Entry 1PH6 (X-ray diffraction, 2.10 A resolution); this record covers chains A and B of the 5 polymer chains in the assembly.

Chain A:
Molecule: Telomere-binding protein alpha subunit
Source organism: Sterkiella nova
UniProt: P29549 (TEBA_OXYNO); residue numbers follow UniProt; this construct covers 35-495
Sequence (461 residues; each row starts with the number of its first residue):
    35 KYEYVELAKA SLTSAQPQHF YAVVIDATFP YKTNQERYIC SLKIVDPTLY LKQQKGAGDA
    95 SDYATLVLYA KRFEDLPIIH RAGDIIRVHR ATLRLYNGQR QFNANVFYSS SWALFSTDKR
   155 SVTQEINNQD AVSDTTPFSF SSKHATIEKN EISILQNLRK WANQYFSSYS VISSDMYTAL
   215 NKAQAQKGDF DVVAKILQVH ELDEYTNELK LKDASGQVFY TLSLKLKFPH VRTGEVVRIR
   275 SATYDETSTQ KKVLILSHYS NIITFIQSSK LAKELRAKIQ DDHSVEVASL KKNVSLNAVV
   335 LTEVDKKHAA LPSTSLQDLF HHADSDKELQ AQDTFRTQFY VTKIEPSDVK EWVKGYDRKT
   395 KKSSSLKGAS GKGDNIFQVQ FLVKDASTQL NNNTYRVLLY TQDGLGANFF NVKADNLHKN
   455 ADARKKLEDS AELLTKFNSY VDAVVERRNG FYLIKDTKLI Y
Disordered / not traced: 88-92, 402-405
UniProt features mapped onto this chain:
  - natural variant: Ala311 (A311S: In S version), Asp456 (D456E: In S version)
From the paper describing this entry:
  - binding site for the 11-nt DNA strand: Thr240

Chain B:
Molecule: Telomere-binding protein beta subunit
Source organism: Sterkiella nova
UniProt: P16458 (TEBB_OXYNO); residues 8-224 here = UniProt positions 8-224
Sequence (217 residues; each row starts with the number of its first residue):
     8 PQQQSAFKQL YTELFNNEGD FSKVSSNLKK PLKCYVKESY PHFLVTDGYF FVAPYFTKEA
    68 VNEFHAKFPN VNIVDLTDKV IVINNWSLEL RRVNSAEVFT SYANLEARLI VHSFKPNLQE
   128 RLNPTRYPVN LFRDDEFKTT IQHFRHTALQ AAINKTVKGD NLVDISKVAD AAGKKGKVDA
   188 GIVKASASKG DEFSDFSFKE GNTATLKIAD IFVQEKG
UniProt features mapped onto this chain:
  - natural variant: Ala110 (A110S: In MAC-41S)
From the paper describing this entry:
  - binding site for the 11-nt DNA strand: Lys145

How chain A and chain B interact:
Residue-residue contacts (120):
  Leu236(A) - Lys145(B)
  Leu236(A) - Gln149(B)
  Asp237(A) - Tyr109(B)  hydrogen bond
  Asp237(A) - Lys145(B)  salt bridge
  Thr240(A) - Lys145(B)  hydrogen bond
  Glu242(A) - Asp142(B)
  Leu256(A) - Arg140(B)
  Leu256(A) - Asp142(B)
  Asp279(A) - Arg133(B)  salt bridge
  Asp279(A) - Asp141(B)
  Glu280(A) - Gln11(B)
  Thr281(A) - Gln10(B)
  Thr281(A) - Lys15(B)  hydrogen bond (backbone-side chain)
  Thr281(A) - Tyr56(B)
  Thr281(A) - Phe57(B)
  Thr281(A) - Arg133(B)
  Thr281(A) - Glu143(B)
  Ser282(A) - Lys15(B)
  Ser282(A) - Glu143(B)
  Thr283(A) - Pro8(B)
  Thr283(A) - Gln9(B)
  Thr283(A) - Glu143(B)  hydrogen bond (backbone-side chain)
  Gln284(A) - Glu143(B)  hydrogen bond (backbone-side chain)
  Lys285(A) - Asp142(B)  salt bridge
  Lys285(A) - Glu143(B)  hydrogen bond (backbone-side chain)
  Ile289(A) - Arg133(B)
  Val328(A) - His150(B)
  Leu330(A) - Glu143(B)
  Leu330(A) - Thr146(B)
  Leu353(A) - Val185(B)
  Phe354(A) - Val185(B)
  Phe354(A) - Asp186(B)
  Phe354(A) - Ile189(B)
  His355(A) - Ile189(B)
  Ala357(A) - Val185(B)  hydrophobic
  Asp358(A) - Lys184(B)
  Asp358(A) - Val185(B)  hydrogen bond (side chain-backbone)
  Tyr374(A) - His153(B)
  Tyr374(A) - Leu156(B)
  Thr376(A) - Gln157(B)  hydrogen bond (backbone-side chain)
  Thr376(A) - Ile160(B)
  Lys377(A) - Ile160(B)
  Lys377(A) - Asn161(B)  hydrogen bond
  Lys377(A) - Val164(B)
  Glu379(A) - Val164(B)
  Glu379(A) - Asp167(B)
  Glu379(A) - Leu169(B)
  Pro380(A) - Asp167(B)
  Pro380(A) - Leu169(B)
  Ser381(A) - Asp167(B)  hydrogen bond (backbone-side chain)
  Lys388(A) - Leu169(B)
  Tyr390(A) - Ile172(B)  hydrophobic
  Tyr390(A) - Ala176(B)
  Lys395(A) - Ile172(B)
  Lys395(A) - Ser173(B)
  Lys395(A) - Asp177(B)
  Ile410(A) - Ile172(B)  hydrophobic
  Gln412(A) - Val170(B)
  Gln414(A) - Asn168(B)  hydrogen bond (side chain-backbone)
  Gln414(A) - Leu169(B)
  Gln414(A) - Val170(B)  hydrogen bond (side chain-backbone)
  Leu416(A) - Val164(B)  hydrophobic
  Lys418(A) - Leu156(B)
  Gln423(A) - Tyr109(B)
  Gln423(A) - Gln149(B)
  Gln423(A) - Arg152(B)
  Leu424(A) - Asn111(B)
  Leu424(A) - Arg152(B)
  Leu424(A) - Glu199(B)
  Leu424(A) - Phe200(B)  hydrogen bond (backbone-backbone)
  Asn425(A) - Asp198(B)
  Asn425(A) - Phe200(B)
  Asn426(A) - Lys191(B)
  Asn426(A) - Ala192(B)  hydrogen bond (backbone-backbone)
  Asn426(A) - Ser193(B)  hydrogen bond
  Asn426(A) - Ser195(B)  hydrogen bond
  Asn426(A) - Asp198(B)  hydrogen bond (backbone-backbone)
  Asn426(A) - Glu199(B)
  Asn426(A) - Phe200(B)
  Asn427(A) - Ile189(B)
  Asn427(A) - Val190(B)
  Asn427(A) - Lys191(B)
  Thr428(A) - Ile160(B)
  Thr428(A) - Gly188(B)
  Thr428(A) - Ile189(B)
  Thr428(A) - Val190(B)  hydrogen bond (backbone-backbone)
  Tyr429(A) - Gly188(B)
  Tyr429(A) - Ile189(B)  hydrophobic
  Arg430(A) - Asn168(B)
  Arg430(A) - Ala187(B)  hydrogen bond (side chain-backbone)
  Arg430(A) - Gly188(B)  hydrogen bond (backbone-backbone)
  Arg430(A) - Val190(B)
  Leu432(A) - Val170(B)  hydrophobic
  Tyr434(A) - Leu169(B)
  Tyr434(A) - Val170(B)  hydrogen bond (side chain-backbone)
  Tyr434(A) - Ile172(B)  hydrophobic
  Tyr434(A) - Val175(B)  hydrophobic
  Gln436(A) - Ile172(B)
  Thr469(A) - His153(B)
  Thr469(A) - Gln157(B)  hydrogen bond (backbone-side chain)
  Phe471(A) - Thr146(B)
  Phe471(A) - Gln149(B)
  Phe471(A) - His150(B)
  Phe471(A) - His153(B)
  Asn472(A) - Thr146(B)
  Tyr474(A) - Gln149(B)
  Arg481(A) - Gly183(B)  hydrogen bond (side chain-backbone)
  Arg481(A) - Val185(B)
  Arg482(A) - Val175(B)  hydrogen bond (side chain-backbone)
  Asn483(A) - Lys174(B)  hydrogen bond (side chain-backbone)
  Asn483(A) - Lys181(B)
  Asn483(A) - Lys182(B)
  Asn483(A) - Gly183(B)  hydrogen bond (side chain-backbone)
  Gly484(A) - Gly183(B)
  Gly484(A) - Lys184(B)
  Gly484(A) - Val185(B)
  Phe485(A) - Val170(B)  hydrophobic
  Phe485(A) - Val175(B)  hydrophobic
  Phe485(A) - Ala187(B)
  Tyr486(A) - Val185(B)
Other interface residues (no listed pair), chain A (63 interface residues in all): Tyr254, Val287, Val375, Lys396, Ser397, Asp437, Lys470, Leu487
Other interface residues (no listed pair), chain B (58 interface residues in all): Ser12, Ala110, Val136, Thr147, Ala178, Gly197

Overview:
Chain A and chain B form an interface of 63 and 58 residues respectively, with 26 hydrogen bonds and 3 salt
bridges. Among the polar pairs are Asp237(A)-Lys145(B), Asp279(A)-Arg133(B) and Lys285(A)-Asp142(B). From the
paper: a binding site for the 11-nt DNA strand at Thr240(A) and Lys145(B).
Chain A is Telomere-binding protein alpha subunit and chain B is Telomere-binding protein beta subunit, both
from Sterkiella nova; the structure, Crystal Structure of THE OXYTRICHA NOVA TELOMERE END-BINDING PROTEIN
COMPLEXED WITH NONCOGNATE SSDNA GGGGTTTTGTGG, was determined by X-ray diffraction together with 1PA6, 1PH1,
1PH2, 1PH3, 1PH5, 1PH7 and 3 further entries from the same study.
